1N3A - chains B and A of the 3 polymer chains in the assembly; structure by X-ray diffraction, 2.20 A resolution.

# Chain B
Molecule: DNA complement strand
Sequence (15 nucleotides; each row starts with the number of its first residue):
     1 GGTAGACCTGGACGC

# Chain A
Protein: N-glycosylase/DNA lyase
From: Homo sapiens
Notes: EC 3.2.2.-, 4.2.99.18
Reference sequence: O15527 (OGG1_HUMAN); numbering as in UniProt (aligned over 12-325)
Amino-acid sequence (317 residues; row label = number of the first residue in the row):
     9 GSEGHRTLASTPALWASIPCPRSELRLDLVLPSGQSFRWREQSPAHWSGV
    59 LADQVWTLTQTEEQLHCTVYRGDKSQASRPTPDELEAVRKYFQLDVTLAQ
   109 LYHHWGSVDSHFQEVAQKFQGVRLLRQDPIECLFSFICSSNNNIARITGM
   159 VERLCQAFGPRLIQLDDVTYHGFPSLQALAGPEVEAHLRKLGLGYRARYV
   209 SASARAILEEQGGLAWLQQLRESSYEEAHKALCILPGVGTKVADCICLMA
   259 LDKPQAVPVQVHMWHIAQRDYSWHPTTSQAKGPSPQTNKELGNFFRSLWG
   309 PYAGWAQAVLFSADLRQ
Disordered / not traced: 80-82
Differences from the reference sequence: cloning artifact (9-11); engineered mutation Gln268 (Asp in O15527)
Curated features (UniProtKB/Swiss-Prot):
  - active site: Lys249 (Schiff-base intermediate with DNA)
  - binding site (DNA): Asn149, Arg154, Arg204, His270, Gln287
  - binding site (8-oxoguanine): Pro266, Gln315, Phe319
  - natural variant: Gly12 (G12E: Found in a kidney cancer sample), Arg46 (R46Q: Found in a clear cell renal cell carcinoma sample), Ala85 (A85S: Found in a lung cancer sample), Arg131 (R131Q: Found in a lung cancer sample), Arg154 (R154H: Found in a gastric cancer sample), Ser232 (S232T: Found in a kidney cancer sample)
  - mutagenesis: Lys249 (K249Q: Loss of activity)

# Interface between chain B and chain A
Pairs across the interface (14):
  DG2(B) - Gln287(A)  phosphate contact
  DT3(B) - Gln287(A)  hydrogen bond to the phosphate
  DT3(B) - Ala288(A)  phosphate contact
  DT3(B) - Ser292(A)  phosphate contact
  DC7(B) - Asn149(A)  base contact
  DC7(B) - Tyr203(A)  base contact
  DC8(B) - Asn149(A)  hydrogen bond to the base
  DC8(B) - Arg154(A)  hydrogen bond to the base
  DC8(B) - Leu201(A)  base contact
  DC8(B) - Gly202(A)  sugar contact
  DC8(B) - Tyr203(A)  hydrogen bond to the sugar
  DC8(B) - Arg204(A)  hydrogen bond to the base
  DT9(B) - Arg154(A)  hydrogen bond to the sugar
  DT9(B) - Gly200(A)  sugar contact
Other interface residues (no listed pair), chain B (6 interface residues in all): DG10
Other interface residues (no listed pair), chain A (12 interface residues in all): Asn151, Pro293

# In short
6 residues of chain B face 12 of chain A across their interface; the contacts include 6 hydrogen bonds. Polar
pairs include DC8(B)-Asn149(A), DC8(B)-Arg154(A) and DC8(B)-Arg204(A). UniProt lists active-site residue
Lys249(A), 5 DNA-binding residues, 3 residues binding 8-oxoguanine and one mutagenesis site on chain A.
Here chain B is DNA complement strand and chain A is N-glycosylase/DNA lyase (Homo sapiens). Entry 1N3A
(Structural and biochemical exploration of a critical amino acid in human 8-oxoguanine glycosylase) was
determined by X-ray diffraction, deposited together with 1N39 and 1N3C.
